PDB entry 6GNJ | X-ray diffraction, 3.24 A resolution | chains A and B of the 3 polymer chains in the assembly

[Chain A (and B)]
Molecule: 14-3-3 protein beta/alpha
Organism: Homo sapiens
Notes: chain B of this document is another copy of the same molecule, construct and numbering; everything in this record applies to it too
UniProtKB: P31946 (1433B_HUMAN); numbering as in UniProt (aligned over 1-234)
Sequence (243 residues; row label = number of the first residue in the row):
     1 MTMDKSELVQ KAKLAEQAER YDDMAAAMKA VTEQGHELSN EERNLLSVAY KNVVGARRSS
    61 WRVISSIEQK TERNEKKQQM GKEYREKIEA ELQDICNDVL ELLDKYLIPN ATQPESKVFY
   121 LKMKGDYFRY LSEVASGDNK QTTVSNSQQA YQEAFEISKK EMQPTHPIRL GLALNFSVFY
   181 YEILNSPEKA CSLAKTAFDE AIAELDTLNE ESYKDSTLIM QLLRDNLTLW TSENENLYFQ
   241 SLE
Unresolved in the structure: 1-2, 234-243 (chain B: 1-2, 233-243)
Sequence notes: expression tag (235-243)
Curated features (UniProtKB/Swiss-Prot):
  - site (Interaction with phosphoserine on interacting protein): Arg-58, Arg-129
  - modified residue: Met-1 (N-acetylmethionine), Thr-2 (N-acetylthreonine), Lys-5 (N6-acetyllysine), Lys-51 (N6-acetyllysine), Ser-60 (Phosphoserine), Lys-70 (N6-acetyllysine), Tyr-84 (3'-nitrotyrosine), Tyr-106 (3'-nitrotyrosine), Lys-117 (N6-acetyllysine), Ser-186 (Phosphoserine), Ser-232 (Phosphoserine)
  - cross-link: Lys-51 (Glycyl lysine isopeptide (Lys-Gly) (interchain with G-Cter in SUMO2))
  - natural variant: Val-99 (V99I: Found in a renal cell carcinoma sample)

[Interface between chain A and chain B]
Pairs across the interface - 39 pairs, chain A then chain B:
  Glu-7(A) / Met-80(B)
  Gln-10(A) / Lys-77(B)  hydrogen bond
  Gln-10(A) / Met-80(B)
  Lys-11(A) / Tyr-84(B)
  Lys-11(A) / Lys-87(B)
  Leu-14(A) / Ile-64(B)
  Leu-14(A) / Met-80(B)
  Ala-15(A) / Tyr-84(B)
  Gln-17(A) / Val-63(B)
  Gln-17(A) / Ile-67(B)
  Ala-18(A) / Ser-60(B)  hydrogen bond (backbone-side chain)
  Ala-18(A) / Val-63(B)
  Ala-18(A) / Ile-64(B)  hydrophobic
  Arg-20(A) / Arg-57(B)
  Arg-20(A) / Ser-60(B)
  Arg-20(A) / Tyr-84(B)  hydrogen bond
  Arg-20(A) / Ile-88(B)
  Arg-20(A) / Glu-91(B)  salt bridge
  Asp-23(A) / Tyr-84(B)  hydrogen bond
  Asp-23(A) / Lys-87(B)  salt bridge
  Arg-57(A) / Arg-20(B)
  Ser-60(A) / Ala-18(B)  hydrogen bond (side chain-backbone)
  Ser-60(A) / Arg-20(B)
  Val-63(A) / Gln-17(B)
  Val-63(A) / Ala-18(B)
  Ile-64(A) / Leu-14(B)
  Ile-64(A) / Ala-18(B)  hydrophobic
  Ile-67(A) / Leu-14(B)  hydrophobic
  Ile-67(A) / Gln-17(B)
  Lys-77(A) / Gln-10(B)
  Met-80(A) / Glu-7(B)
  Tyr-84(A) / Lys-11(B)
  Tyr-84(A) / Ala-15(B)
  Tyr-84(A) / Arg-20(B)  hydrogen bond
  Tyr-84(A) / Asp-23(B)  hydrogen bond
  Lys-87(A) / Arg-20(B)
  Lys-87(A) / Asp-23(B)  salt bridge
  Ile-88(A) / Arg-20(B)
  Glu-91(A) / Arg-20(B)  salt bridge
Other interface residues (no listed pair), chain A (21 interface residues in all): Gly-81
Other interface residues (no listed pair), chain B (21 interface residues in all): Gly-81

[Overview]
The chain A/chain B interface involves 21 residues from each chain, with 7 hydrogen bonds and 4 salt bridges.
Polar pairs include Arg-20(A)/Glu-91(B), Asp-23(A)/Lys-87(B) and Gln-10(A)/Lys-77(B).
Chain A and chain B are both 14-3-3 protein beta/alpha (Homo sapiens); the structure, Exoenzyme S from
Pseudomonas aeruginosa in complex with human 14-3-3 protein beta, trimeric crystal form in ..., was determined
by X-ray diffraction together with 6GN0, 6GN8, 6GNK and 6GNN from the same study.
